8VJB - chains A and F of the 6 polymer chains in the assembly; structure by electron microscopy, 3.60 A resolution.

== Chain A ==
Name: Isoform Short of Insulin receptor
Source organism: Homo sapiens
Notes: EC 2.7.10.1
UniProtKB: P06213 (INSR_HUMAN), isoform P06213-2; residues -26 to 1343 here correspond to UniProt positions 1-1370 (UniProt number = residue number + 27)
Sequence (1370 residues; numbered -26 to 1343; the number before each row is that of its first residue; numbers below 1 keep their minus sign (Met-26 is residue -26)):
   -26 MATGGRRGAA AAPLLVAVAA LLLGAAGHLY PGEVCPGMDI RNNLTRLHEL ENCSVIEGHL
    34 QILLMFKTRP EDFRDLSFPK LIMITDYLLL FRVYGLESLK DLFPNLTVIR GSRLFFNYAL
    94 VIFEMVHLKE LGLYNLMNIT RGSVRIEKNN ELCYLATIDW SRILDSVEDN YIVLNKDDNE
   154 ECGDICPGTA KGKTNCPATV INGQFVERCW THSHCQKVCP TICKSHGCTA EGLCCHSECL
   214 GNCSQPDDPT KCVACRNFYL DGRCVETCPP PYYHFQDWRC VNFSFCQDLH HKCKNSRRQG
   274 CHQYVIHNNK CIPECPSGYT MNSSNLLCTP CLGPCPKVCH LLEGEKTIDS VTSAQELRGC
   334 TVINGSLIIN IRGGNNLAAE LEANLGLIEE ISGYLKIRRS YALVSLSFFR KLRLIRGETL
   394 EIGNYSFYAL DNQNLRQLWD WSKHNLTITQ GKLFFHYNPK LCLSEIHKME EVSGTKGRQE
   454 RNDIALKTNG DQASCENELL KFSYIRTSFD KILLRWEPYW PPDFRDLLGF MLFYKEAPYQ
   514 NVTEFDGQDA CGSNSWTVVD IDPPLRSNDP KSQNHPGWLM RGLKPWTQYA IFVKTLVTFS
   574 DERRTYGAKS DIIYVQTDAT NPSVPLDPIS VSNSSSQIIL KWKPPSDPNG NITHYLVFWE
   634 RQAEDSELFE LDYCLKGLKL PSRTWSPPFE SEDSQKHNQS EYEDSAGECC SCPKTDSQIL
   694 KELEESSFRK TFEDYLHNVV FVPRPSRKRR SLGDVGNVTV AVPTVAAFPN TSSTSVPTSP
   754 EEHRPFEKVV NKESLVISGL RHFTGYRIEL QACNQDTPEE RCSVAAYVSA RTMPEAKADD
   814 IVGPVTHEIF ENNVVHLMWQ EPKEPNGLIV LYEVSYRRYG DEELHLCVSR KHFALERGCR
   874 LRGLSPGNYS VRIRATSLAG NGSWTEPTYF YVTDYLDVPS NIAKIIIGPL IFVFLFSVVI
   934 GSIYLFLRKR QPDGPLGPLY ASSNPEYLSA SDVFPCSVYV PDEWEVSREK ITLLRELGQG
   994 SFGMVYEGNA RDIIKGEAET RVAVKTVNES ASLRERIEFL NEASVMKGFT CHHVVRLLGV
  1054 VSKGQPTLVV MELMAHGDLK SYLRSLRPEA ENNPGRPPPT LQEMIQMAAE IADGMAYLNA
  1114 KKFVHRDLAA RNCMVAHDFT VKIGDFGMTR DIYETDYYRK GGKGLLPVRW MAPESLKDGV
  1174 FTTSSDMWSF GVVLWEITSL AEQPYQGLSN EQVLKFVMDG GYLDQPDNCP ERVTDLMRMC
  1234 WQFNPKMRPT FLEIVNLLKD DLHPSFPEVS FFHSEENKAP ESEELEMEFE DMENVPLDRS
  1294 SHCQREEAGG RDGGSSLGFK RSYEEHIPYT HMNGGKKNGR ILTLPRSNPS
Unresolved in the structure: -26 to 0, 162-167, 519-527, 542-544, 574-576, 657-690, 718-753, 908-1343
Disulfide bonds: Cys8-Cys26, Cys126-Cys155, Cys159-Cys182, Cys169-Cys188, Cys192-Cys201, Cys196-Cys207, Cys208-Cys216, Cys212-Cys225, Cys228-Cys237, Cys241-Cys253, Cys259-Cys284, Cys266-Cys274, Cys288-Cys301, Cys312-Cys333, Cys435-Cys468, Cys647-Cys860, Cys786-Cys795
Reported in the primary citation:
  - mutagenesis - E316A, E318A, D322A: unchanged signaling in response to IGF2
  - mutagenesis - E316A/E318A/D322A, K484E/L552A, R539A: decreased signaling in response to IGF2
  - mutagenesis - E316A/E318A/D322A, R539A: unchanged signaling in response to insulin
  - mutagenesis - N594A, N594E, N594R: increased signaling in response to IGF2
  - mutagenesis - N594A, N594E, N594R: increased signaling in response to insulin

== Chain F ==
Name: Insulin-like growth factor II
Source organism: Homo sapiens
UniProtKB: P01344 (IGF2_HUMAN); residues -23 to 156 here correspond to UniProt positions 1-180 (UniProt number = residue number + 24)
Sequence (180 residues; row label = number of the first residue in the row; numbers below 1 keep their minus sign (Met-23 is residue -23)):
   -23 MGIPMGKSML VLLTFLAFAS CCIAAYRPSE TLCGGELVDT LQFVCGDRGF YFSRPASRVS
    37 RRSRGIVEEC CFRSCDLALL ETYCATPAKS ERDVSTPPTV LPDNFPRYPV GKFFQYDTWK
    97 QSTQRLRRGL PALLRARRGH VLAKELEAFR EAKRHRPLIA LPTQDPAHGG APPEMASNRK
Unresolved in the structure: -23 to 5, 33-36, 64-156
Disulfide bonds: Cys9-Cys47, Cys21-Cys60, Cys46-Cys51
Reported in the primary citation:
  - mutagenesis - R30A: increased binding to IR-A
  - mutagenesis - R37A/R38A: decreased signaling in response to IR
  - mutagenesis - E12A, E12A/R37A/R38A, V43E: decreased signaling with Isoform Short of Insulin receptor (chain A)
  - mutagenesis - F19A/L53A, R37A, R37A/R38A, R38A: unchanged signaling with Isoform Short of Insulin receptor (chain A)
  - mutagenesis - F19A/L53A, R37A/R38A: decreased co-localization with Isoform Short of Insulin receptor (chain A)
  - mutagenesis - R30A: increased signaling with Isoform Short of Insulin receptor (chain A)
  - mutagenesis - R30A: increased binding to IR-B
  - mutagenesis - F19A/L53A, R37A/R38A, V43E: decreased growth in response to cell viability and growth

== How chain A and chain F interact ==
Pairs across the interface (32; chain A residue first):
  Pro495(A) - Thr7(F)
  Asp496(A) - Cys9(F)  hydrogen bond
  Asp496(A) - Cys47(F)  hydrogen bond
  Phe497(A) - Gly10(F)
  Phe497(A) - Glu12(F)
  Arg498(A) - Cys9(F)
  Arg498(A) - Gly10(F)
  Arg498(A) - Cys47(F)  hydrogen bond
  Arg539(A) - Glu12(F)  salt bridge
  Asp707(A) - Val43(F)
  Tyr708(A) - Arg37(F)
  His710(A) - Gly10(F)
  His710(A) - Gly11(F)
  His710(A) - Val14(F)
  Asn711(A) - Gly41(F)
  Asn711(A) - Ile42(F)  hydrogen bond (side chain-backbone)
  Asn711(A) - Val43(F)  hydrogen bond (side chain-backbone)
  Asn711(A) - Glu44(F)
  Phe714(A) - Phe26(F)  hydrophobic
  Phe714(A) - Ile42(F)  hydrophobic
  Phe714(A) - Tyr59(F)
  Val715(A) - Tyr27(F)
  Val715(A) - Tyr59(F)
  Pro716(A) - Tyr27(F)  hydrogen bond (backbone-side chain)
  Pro716(A) - Tyr59(F)
  Arg717(A) - Tyr27(F)
  Arg717(A) - Glu57(F)  hydrogen bond (side chain-backbone)
  Arg717(A) - Thr58(F)  hydrogen bond (side chain-backbone)
  Arg717(A) - Tyr59(F)
  Arg717(A) - Cys60(F)  hydrogen bond (side chain-backbone)
  Arg717(A) - Ala61(F)
  Arg717(A) - Pro63(F)  hydrogen bond (side chain-backbone)
Also at the interface, not in a pair above, chain A (14 interface residues in all): Val713
Also at the interface, not in a pair above, chain F (22 interface residues in all): Leu13, Phe28
From the paper, about this interface:
  - pairs named by the authors: Arg539(A)-Glu12(F) (salt bridge)
  - hot spots on chain F (mutagenesis) - R30A: increased binding to IR-A

== Overview ==
14 residues of chain A and 22 residues of chain F are in contact; the contacts include 10 hydrogen bonds and 1
salt bridge. Among the polar pairs are Arg539(A)-Glu12(F), Asp496(A)-Cys9(F) and Asp496(A)-Cys47(F). The paper
describes a salt bridge between Arg539(A) and Glu12(F). The paper reports that E316A/E318A/D322A, K484E/L552A
and R539A of chain A reduce signaling in response to IGF2; N594A, N594E and N594R of chain A increase
signaling in response to IGF2; 17 substitutions were tested in all.
Chain A is Isoform Short of Insulin receptor and chain F is Insulin-like growth factor II, both from Homo
sapiens; the structure, Cryo-EM structure of short form insulin receptor (IR-A) with four IGF2 bound,
symmetric conformation, was determined by electron microscopy, deposited together with 8U4B, 8U4C, 8U4E and
8VJC.
